8VNZ - chains C and P of the 6 polymer chains in the assembly; structure by electron microscopy, 3.50 A resolution.

# Chain C
Name: Histone-lysine N-methyltransferase EZH2
Organism: Homo sapiens
Notes: EC 2.1.1.356
UniProtKB: Q15910 (EZH2_HUMAN); residue numbers follow UniProt; this construct covers 1-746
Chain sequence (746 residues; numbered 1 to 746; the number before each row is that of its first residue):
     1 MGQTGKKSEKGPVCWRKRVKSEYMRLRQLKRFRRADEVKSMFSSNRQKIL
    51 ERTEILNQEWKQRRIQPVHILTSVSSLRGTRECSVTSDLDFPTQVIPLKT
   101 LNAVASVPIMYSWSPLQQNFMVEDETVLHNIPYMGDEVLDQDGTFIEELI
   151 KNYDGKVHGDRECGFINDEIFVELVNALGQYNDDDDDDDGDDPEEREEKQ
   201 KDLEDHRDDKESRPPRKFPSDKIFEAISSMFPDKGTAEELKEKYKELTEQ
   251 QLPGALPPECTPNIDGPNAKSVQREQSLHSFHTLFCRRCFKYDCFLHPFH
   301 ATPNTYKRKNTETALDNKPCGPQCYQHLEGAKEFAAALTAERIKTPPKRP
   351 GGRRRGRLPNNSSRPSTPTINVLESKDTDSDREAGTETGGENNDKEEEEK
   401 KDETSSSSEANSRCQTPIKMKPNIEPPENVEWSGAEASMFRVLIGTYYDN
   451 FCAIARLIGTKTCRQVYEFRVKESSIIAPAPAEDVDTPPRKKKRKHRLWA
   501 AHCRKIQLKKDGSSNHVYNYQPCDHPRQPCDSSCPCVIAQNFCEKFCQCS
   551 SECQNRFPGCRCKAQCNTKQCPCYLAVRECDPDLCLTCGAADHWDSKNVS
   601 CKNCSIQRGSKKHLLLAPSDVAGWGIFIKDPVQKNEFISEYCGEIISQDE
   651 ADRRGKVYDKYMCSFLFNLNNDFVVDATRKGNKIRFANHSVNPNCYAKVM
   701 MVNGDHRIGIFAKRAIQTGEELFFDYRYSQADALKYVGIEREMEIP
Disordered / not traced: 1-16, 182-219, 340-425
UniProt features mapped onto this chain:
  - region: Lys39 to Val68 (Interaction with EED)
  - modified residue: Ser21 (Phosphoserine), Ser76 (Phosphoserine), Thr339 (Phosphothreonine), Thr345 (Phosphothreonine), Ser363 (Phosphoserine), Ser366 (Phosphoserine), Thr367 (Phosphothreonine), Thr487 (Phosphothreonine)
  - glycosylation: Ser75 (O-linked (GlcNAc) serine)
  - cross-link: Lys634 (Glycyl lysine isopeptide (Lys-Gly) (interchain with G-Cter in SUMO2))
  - natural variant: Pro132 (P132S: In WVS), Tyr133 (Y133C: In WVS), Met134 (M134T: In WVS), Tyr153 (deletion: In WVS), Lys156 (K156E: In WVS), Asp185 (D185H: Decreased histone methyltransferase activity), His279 (H279R: In WVS), Cys571 (C571W: Found in a patient with myelodysplastic syndrome and myelodysplastic-myeloproliferative neoplasms), Val621 (V621M: In WVS; uncertain significance), Tyr641 (Y641C: In a patient with diffuse large B-cell lymphoma; Y641F: Found in a patient with follicular lymphoma; Y641H: Found in patients with follicular lymphoma ...), Tyr658 (Y658N: In WVS), Ala677 (A677G: Found in a patient with B-cell lymphoma; A677T: In WVS), 8 further natural variant entries in UniProt
  - mutagenesis: Ser21 (S21A: Enhances methyltransferase activity towards 'Lys-27' of histone H3 and abrogates phosphorylation by PKB/AKT1 ...), Ser75 (S75A: Reduced protein stability), Thr345 (T345A: Impaired CDK1- and CDK-2 mediated phosphorylation and subsequent gene silencing. Altered EZH2-mediated cell proliferation and migration), Cys588 (C588Y: Strongly impairs methyltransferase activity towards 'Lys-27' of histone H3), Phe667 (F667I: Strongly decreases histone methyltransferase activity), His689 (H689A: Abrogates methyltransferase activity)
Cystine bridges: Cys523-Cys534
Residues lining bound ligands: S-adenosylhomocysteine (SAH): Val621, Ala622, Gly623, Trp624, Gly625, Met662, Cys663, Ser664, Phe665, Arg685, Phe686, Ala687, Asn688, His689, Phe723, Tyr726, Tyr736, Val737, Ile739
Reported in the primary citation:
  - conformationally variable residues (helix shift): Arg504, Gln507

# Chain P
Name: Isoform 3 of Zinc finger protein AEBP2
Organism: Homo sapiens
UniProtKB: Q6ZN18 (AEBP2_HUMAN), isoform Q6ZN18-3; residues 9-309 here correspond to UniProt positions 1-301 (UniProt number = residue number - 8)
Chain sequence (301 residues; row label = number of the first residue in the row):
     9 MYTRRYSSISSTIMDVDSTISSGRSTPAMMNGQGSTTSSSKNIAYNCCWD
    59 QCQACFNSSPDLADHIRSIHVDGQRGGVFVCLWKGCKVYNTPSTSQSWLQ
   109 RHMLTHSGDKPFKCVVGGCNASFASQGGLARHVPTHFSQQNSSKVSSQPK
   159 AKEESPSKAGMNKRRKLKNKRRRSLPRPHDFFDAQTLDAIRHRAICFNLS
   209 AHIESLGKGHSVVFHSTVIAKRKEDSGKIKLLLHWMPEDILPDVWVNESE
   259 RHQLKTKVVHLSKLPKDTALLLDPNIYRTMPQKRLKRTLIRKVFNLYLSK
   309 Q
Disordered / not traced: 9-178, 296-309
UniProt features mapped onto this chain:
  - zinc finger: Lys308 (C2H2-type 2)
  - modified residue (Phosphoserine): Ser26, Ser219

# How chain C and chain P interact
Pairs across the interface (22):
  Ser75(C) - His200(P)  hydrogen bond (backbone-side chain)
  Ser76(C) - His200(P)
  Arg78(C) - His200(P)
  Arg78(C) - Ile203(P)
  Gly79(C) - Arg199(P)
  Gly79(C) - His200(P)
  Thr100(C) - Ala192(P)
  Thr100(C) - Gln193(P)
  Thr100(C) - Asp196(P)  hydrogen bond
  Asn102(C) - Asp191(P)
  Val104(C) - His187(P)
  Ala105(C) - His187(P)
  Asp620(C) - Leu183(P)
  Asp620(C) - Pro184(P)
  Val621(C) - Pro184(P)
  Ile739(C) - Arg180(P)
  Glu740(C) - Arg179(P)
  Glu740(C) - Arg180(P)
  Glu740(C) - Leu183(P)
  Arg741(C) - Arg179(P)  hydrogen bond (backbone-backbone)
  Glu742(C) - Arg179(P)
  Met743(C) - Arg179(P)
Other interface residues (no listed pair), chain C (17 interface residues in all): Thr80, Ala103
Other interface residues (no listed pair), chain P (13 interface residues in all): Ser182

# Summary
17 residues of chain C and 13 residues of chain P are in contact; the contacts include 3 hydrogen bonds. Polar
pairs include Ser75(C)-His200(P), Thr100(C)-Asp196(P) and Arg741(C)-Arg179(P). Ligands of chain C:
S-adenosylhomocysteine. UniProt lists 6 mutagenesis sites on chain C. The paper reports conformational
variability at Arg504(C) and Gln507(C).
Chain C is Histone-lysine N-methyltransferase EZH2 and chain P is Isoform 3 of Zinc finger protein AEBP2, both
from Homo sapiens; the structure, PRC2_AJ1-450 bound to H3K36me3-modified nucleosome with histone H3 tail
disengaged, was determined by electron microscopy, deposited together with 8VMI, 8VMJ, 8VML, 8VMN, 8VNV, 8VO0
and 8VOB.
